PDB entry 6PYH | electron microscopy, 4.30 A resolution (low resolution: residue-level contacts below are approximate; hydrogen-bond / salt-bridge calls are withheld) | chains B and D of the 3 polymer chains in the assembly

Chain B:
Protein: Insulin-like growth factor I
From: Homo sapiens
UniProtKB: P05019 (IGF1_HUMAN); residues 1-70 here correspond to UniProt positions 49-118 (UniProt number = residue number + 48)
Sequence (70 residues; row label = number of the first residue in the row):
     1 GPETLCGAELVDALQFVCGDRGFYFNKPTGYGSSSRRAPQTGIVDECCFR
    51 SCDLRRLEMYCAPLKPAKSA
Not modelled in the structure: 1-3, 38-40, 64-70
Disulfide bonds: Cys-6/Cys-48, Cys-18/Cys-61, Cys-47/Cys-52
From the paper describing this entry:
  - mutagenesis - Y31A: decreased binding to Insulin-like growth factor 1 receptor (chain D) (citing earlier work)

Chain D:
Protein: Insulin-like growth factor 1 receptor
From: Mus musculus
Notes: EC 2.7.10.1
UniProtKB: Q60751 (IGF1R_MOUSE); residues 1-1262 here correspond to UniProt positions 31-1292 (UniProt number = residue number + 30)
Sequence (1273 residues; each row starts with the number of its first residue):
     1 EICGPGIDIRNDYQQLKRLENCTVIEGFLHILLISKAEDYRSYRFPKLTV
    51 ITEYLLLFRVAGLESLGDLFPNLTVIRGWKLFYNYALVIFEMTNLKDIGL
   101 YNLRNITRGAIRIEKNADLCYLSTIDWSLILDAVSNNYIVGNKPPKECGD
   151 LCPGTLEEKPMCEKTTINNEYNYRCWTTNRCQKMCPSVCGKRACTENNEC
   201 CHPECLGSCHTPDDNTTCVACRHYYYKGVCVPACPPGTYRFEGWRCVDRD
   251 FCANIPNAESSDSDGFVIHDDECMQECPSGFIRNSTQSMYCIPCEGPCPK
   301 VCGDEEKKTKTIDSVTSAQMLQGCTILKGNLLINIRRGNNIASELENFMG
   351 LIEVVTGYVKIRHSHALVSLSFLKNLRLILGEEQLEGNYSFYVLDNQNLQ
   401 QLWDWNHRNLTVRSGKMYFAFNPKLCVSEIYRMEEVTGTKGRQSKGDINT
   451 RNNGERASCESDVLRFTSTTTWKNRIIITWHRYRPPDYRDLISFTVYYKE
   501 APFKNVTEYDGQDACGSNSWNMVDVDLPPNKEGEPGILLHGLKPWTQYAV
   551 YVKAVTLTMVENDHIRGAKSEILYIRTNASVPSIPLDVLSASNSSSQLIV
   601 KWNPPTLPNGNLSYYIVRWQRQPQDGYLYRHNYCSKDKIPIRKYADGTID
   651 VEEVTENPKTEVCGGDKGPCCACPKTEAEKQAEKEEAEYRKVFENFLHNS
   701 IFVPRPERRRRDVMQVANTTMSSRSRNTTVADTYNITDPEEFETEYPFFE
   751 SRVDNKERTVISNLRPFTLYRIDIHSCNHEAEKLGCSASNFVFARTMPAE
   801 GADDIPGPVTWEPRPENSIFLKWPEPENPNGLILMYEIKYGSQVEDQREC
   851 VSRQEYRKYGGAKLNRLNPGNYTARIQATSLSGNGSWTDPVFFYVPAKTT
   901 YENFMHLIIALPVAILLIVGGLVIMLYVFHRKRNNSRLGNGVLYASVNPE
   951 AFSAADVYVPDEWEVAREKITMNRELGQGSFGMVYEGVAKGVVKDEPETR
  1001 VAIKTVNEAASMRERIEFLNEASVMKEFNCHHVVRLLGVVSQGQPTLVIM
  1051 ELMTRGDLKSYLRSLRPEVEQNNLVLIPPSLSKMIQMAGEIADGMAYLNA
  1101 NKFVHRNLAARNCMVAEDFTVKIGDFGMTRDIYETDYYRKGGKGLLPVRW
  1151 MSPESLKDGVFTTHSDVWSFGVVLWEIATLAEQPYQGLSNEQVLRFVMEG
  1201 GLLDKPDNCPDMLFELMRMCWQYNPKMRPSFLEIIGSIKDEMEPSFQEVS
  1251 FYYSEENKPPEPGTSSGLEVLFQ
Not modelled in the structure: 154-161, 190-192, 261-264, 295-300, 511-514, 527-531, 559-561, 646-670, 705-745, 898-1273
Differences from the reference sequence: conflict Ala-951 (Tyr981 in Q60751), Asn-1107 (Asp1137 in Q60751); expression tag (1263-1273)
Disulfide bonds: Cys-3/Cys-22, Cys-120/Cys-148, Cys-152/Cys-175, Cys-162/Cys-181, Cys-185/Cys-194, Cys-189/Cys-200, Cys-201/Cys-209, Cys-205/Cys-218, Cys-221/Cys-230, Cys-234/Cys-246, Cys-252/Cys-273, Cys-302/Cys-324, Cys-777/Cys-786
Swiss-Prot annotation at these positions:
  - binding site (ATP): Leu-976 to Val-984, Lys-1004
  - modified residue: Tyr-1133 (Phosphotyrosine), Tyr-1137 (Phosphotyrosine), Tyr-1138 (Phosphotyrosine), Ser-1250 (Phosphoserine), Ser-1254 (Phosphoserine)
  - glycosylation (N-linked (GlcNAc...) asparagine): Asn-21, Asn-72, Asn-105, Asn-215, Asn-284, Asn-388, Asn-409, Asn-505, Asn-578, Asn-593, Asn-611, Asn-718, Asn-727, Asn-735, Asn-871, Asn-884
  - cross-link (Glycyl lysine isopeptide (Lys-Gly)): Lys-1140 (interchain with G-Cter in ubiquitin), Lys-1143 (interchain with G-Cter in ubiquitin)
From the paper describing this entry:
  - mutagenesis - F241A, F251A: decreased binding to Insulin-like growth factor I (chain B) (citing earlier work)
  - mutagenesis - T166A, N169A: unchanged signaling with Insulin-like growth factor I (chain B)

Chain B / chain D interface:
Residue-residue contacts (20):
  Val-11(B) with Arg-59(D)
  Gln-15(B) with Arg-59(D)
  Gly-22(B) with Asn-11(D)
  Phe-23(B) with Arg-10(D); Asn-11(D); Leu-33(D)
  Phe-25(B) with Asp-8(D); Arg-10(D)
  Thr-29(B) with Pro-5(D)
  Gly-30(B) with Pro-256(D); Asn-257(D); Ala-258(D)
  Tyr-31(B) with Pro-5(D); Ile-255(D); Asn-257(D)
  Gly-32(B) with Asn-257(D); Ala-258(D); Glu-259(D); Gln-275(D)
  Ser-33(B) with Gln-275(D)
Other interface residues (no listed pair), chain B (12 interface residues in all): Tyr-24, Pro-28
The authors on this interface:
  - pairs named by the authors: Tyr-31(B)/Pro-5(D) (hydrophobic contact), Tyr-31(B)/Pro-256(D) (hydrophobic contact), Ile-255(D)/Tyr-31(B) (hydrophobic contact)

In short:
Chain B and chain D each contribute 12 residues to their interface. The paper describes hydrophobic contacts
between Tyr-31(B) and Pro-5(D), Tyr-31(B) and Pro-256(D) and Ile-255(D) and Tyr-31(B). The paper reports that
F241A and F251A of chain D reduce binding to Insulin-like growth factor I (chain B); Y31A of chain B reduces
binding to Insulin-like growth factor 1 receptor (chain D); 5 substitutions were tested in all.
Chain B is Insulin-like growth factor I (Homo sapiens) and chain D is Insulin-like growth factor 1 receptor
(Mus musculus); the structure, Cryo-EM structure of full-length IGF1R-IGF1 complex. Only the extracellular
region of the complex is resolved, was determined by electron microscopy.
